3KNX - chains A and B; structure by X-ray diffraction, 2.65 A resolution.

# Chain A
Molecule: HCV NS3 Protease
Organism: Hepatitis C virus subtype 1a
Notes: fragment: Protease domain
UniProt: Q9ELS8 (Q9ELS8_9HEPC); residues 1-181 here correspond to UniProt positions 1027-1207 (UniProt number = residue number + 1026)
Amino-acid sequence (200 residues; each row starts with the number of its first residue; numbers below 1 keep their minus sign (Met-10 is residue -10)):
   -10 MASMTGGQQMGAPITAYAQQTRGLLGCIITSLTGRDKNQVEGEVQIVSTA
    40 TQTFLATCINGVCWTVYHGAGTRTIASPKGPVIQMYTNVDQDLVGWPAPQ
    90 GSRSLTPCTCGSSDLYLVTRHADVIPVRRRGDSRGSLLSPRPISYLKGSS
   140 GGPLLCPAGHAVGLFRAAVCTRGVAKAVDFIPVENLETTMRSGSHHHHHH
Unresolved in the structure: -10 to 0, 182-189
Differences from the reference sequence: expression tag (-10 to 0, 182-189); variant Arg119 (Gln1145 in Q9ELS8)
Covalently attached groups: compound JZT linked to Ser139
Metal / ion sites: Zn2+: Cys99, Cys145
Small-molecule neighbours: JZT ((2R)-2-{(3S,13S,16aS,17aR,17bS)-13-[({(1S)-1-[(4,4-dimethyl-2,6-dioxopiperidin-1-yl)methyl]-2,2-dimethylpropyl}carbamoyl)amino]-17,17-dimethyl-1,14-dioxooctadecahydro-2H-cyclopropa[3,4]pyrrolo[1,2-a][1,4]diazacyclohexadecin-3-yl}-2-hydroxy-N-prop-2-en-1-ylethanamide): Gln41, Thr42, Phe43, Val55, His57, Arg123, Ile132, Leu135, Lys136, Gly137, Ser138, Phe154, Arg155, Ala156, Ala157, Val158, Cys159, Asp168

# Chain B
Molecule: HCV NS4a peptide
UniProt: Q9ELS8 (Q9ELS8_9HEPC); residues 21-39 here correspond to UniProt positions 1678-1696 (UniProt number = residue number + 1657)
Amino-acid sequence (23 residues; each row starts with the number of its first residue):
    19 KKGSVVIVGRIVLSGKPAIIPKK
Unresolved in the structure: 19
Differences from the reference sequence: expression tag (19-20, 40-41); engineered mutation Ser22 (Cys1679 in Q9ELS8)

# Chain A / chain B interface
Residue-residue contacts (64; chain A residue first):
  Thr4(A) with Val30(B); Leu31(B); Gly33(B), hydrogen bond (side chain-backbone)
  Ala5(A) with Val30(B); Leu31(B), hydrophobic
  Tyr6(A) with Arg28(B); Ile29(B); Val30(B), hydrogen bond (backbone-backbone)
  Ala7(A) with Arg28(B)
  Gln8(A) with Gly27(B); Arg28(B), hydrogen bond
  Gln9(A) with Val26(B); Gly27(B)
  Thr10(A) with Ile25(B); Val26(B), hydrogen bond (backbone-backbone); Gly27(B), hydrogen bond (side chain-backbone); Arg28(B)
  Arg11(A) with Val24(B); Ile25(B); Val26(B), hydrogen bond (backbone-backbone)
  Cys16(A) with Val24(B); Val26(B), hydrophobic
  Thr19(A) with Val24(B)
  Ser20(A) with Gly21(B); Ser22(B), hydrogen bond (side chain-backbone); Val24(B)
  Gly23(A) with Ser22(B)
  Asp25(A) with Ile25(B)
  Gln28(A) with Arg28(B), hydrogen bond (backbone-side chain)
  Glu30(A) with Arg28(B), salt bridge
  Gly31(A) with Ile29(B)
  Glu32(A) with Ile29(B); Val30(B); Leu31(B), hydrogen bond (side chain-backbone); Ser32(B), hydrogen bond
  Val33(A) with Arg28(B); Ile29(B), hydrogen bond (backbone-backbone)
  Gln34(A) with Ile25(B); Gly27(B)
  Ile35(A) with Ile25(B); Val26(B), hydrogen bond (backbone-backbone); Gly27(B), hydrogen bond (backbone-backbone); Arg28(B)
  Val36(A) with Val23(B), hydrophobic; Val24(B)
  Ser37(A) with Val23(B); Val24(B), hydrogen bond (backbone-backbone); Val26(B)
  Arg62(A) with Lys20(B); Gly21(B); Val23(B)
  Thr63(A) with Ser22(B), hydrogen bond; Val23(B), hydrogen bond (backbone-backbone)
  Ile64(A) with Val23(B)
  Ala65(A) with Ser22(B); Val23(B), hydrogen bond (backbone-backbone)
  Trp85(A) with Val23(B), hydrophobic
  Arg92(A) with Ser32(B)
  Leu94(A) with Leu31(B), hydrophobic
  Val107(A) with Ile29(B), hydrophobic; Leu31(B), hydrophobic
  Thr108(A) with Ile29(B)
  Arg109(A) with Ile29(B)
  Ala111(A) with Ile29(B)
Other interface residues (no listed pair), chain A (41 interface residues in all): Ile3, Val29, Thr38, Leu44, Ala59, Pro70, Pro88, Leu144

# Summary
Chain A and chain B form an interface of 41 and 14 residues respectively; the contacts include 17 hydrogen
bonds and 1 salt bridge. Polar contacts include Glu30(A)-Arg28(B), Thr4(A)-Gly33(B) and Gln8(A)-Arg28(B).
Compound JZT is covalently linked to Ser139(A). Cys99(A) and Cys145(A) form the Zn2+ site.
Here chain A is HCV NS3 Protease (Hepatitis C virus subtype 1a) and chain B is HCV NS4a peptide. Entry 3KNX
(HCV NS3 protease domain with P1-P3 macrocyclic ketoamide inhibitor) was determined by X-ray diffraction.
